PDB entry 2VJ9 | X-ray diffraction, 1.60 A resolution | chain A

[Chain A]
Molecule: Beta-secretase 1
Organism: Homo sapiens
Notes: EC 3.4.23.46
UniProtKB: P56817 (BACE1_HUMAN); numbering as in UniProt (aligned over 61-452)
Chain sequence (392 residues; numbered 61 to 452; the number before each row is that of its first residue):
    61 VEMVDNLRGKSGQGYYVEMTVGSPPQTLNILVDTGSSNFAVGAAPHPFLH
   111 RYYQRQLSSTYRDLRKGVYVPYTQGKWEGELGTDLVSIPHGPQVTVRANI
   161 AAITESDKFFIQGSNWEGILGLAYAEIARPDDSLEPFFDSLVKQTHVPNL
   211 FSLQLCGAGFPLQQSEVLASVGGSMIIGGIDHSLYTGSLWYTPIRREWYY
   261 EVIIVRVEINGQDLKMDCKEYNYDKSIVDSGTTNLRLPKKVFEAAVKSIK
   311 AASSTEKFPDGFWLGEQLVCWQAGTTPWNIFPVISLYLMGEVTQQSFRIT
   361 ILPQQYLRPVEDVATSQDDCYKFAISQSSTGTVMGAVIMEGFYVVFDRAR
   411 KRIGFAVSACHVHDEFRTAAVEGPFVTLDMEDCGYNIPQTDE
Unresolved in the structure: 61, 217-231, 452
Differences from the reference sequence: engineered mutation Q153 (Asn in P56817), Q172 (Asn in P56817), Q223 (Asn in P56817), Q354 (Asn in P56817)
Swiss-Prot annotation at these positions:
  - active site: D93, D289
  - modified residue (N6-acetyllysine): K126, K275, K279, K285, K299, K300, K307
  - mutagenesis: D93 (D93N: Decreases beta-cleaved soluble APP production), D284 (D284N: Almost abolishes beta-cleaved soluble APP production)
Cystine bridges: C216-C420, C278-C443, C330-C380
Ligand contacts: VG7 (N-[(1S,2R)-1-benzyl-3-(cyclohexylamino)-2-hydroxypropyl]-3-(ethylamino)-5-(2-oxopyrrolidin-1-yl)benzamide): S71, G72, Q73, G74, L91, D93, G95, S96, Y132, T133, Q134, F169, I171, W176, I179, Y259, K285, I287, D289, G291, T292, T293, N294, R296, S386, T390, V393

[Overview]
Bound to chain A: compound VG7. UniProt lists active-site residues D93 and D289 and 2 mutagenesis sites.
Chain A is Beta-secretase 1 (Homo sapiens); the structure, Human BACE-1 in complex with
N-((1S,2R)-3-(cyclohexylamino)-2-hydroxy- 1-(phenylmethyl)propyl)-3-(ethylamino)-5-(2-oxo-1-pyrrolidinyl)
benzamide, was determined by X-ray diffraction (same publication as 2VIE, 2VJ6 and 2VJ7).
